9OLJ - chains A and F of the 7 polymer chains in the assembly; structure by electron microscopy, 3.52 A resolution.

Chain A (and F):
Molecule: Vesicle-fusing ATPase
Organism: Cricetulus griseus
Notes: EC 3.6.4.6; chain F of this document is another copy of the same molecule, construct and numbering; everything in this record applies to it too
UniProtKB: P18708 (NSF_CRIGR); residue numbers follow UniProt; this construct covers 1-744
Chain sequence (747 residues; row label = number of the first residue in the row; numbers below 1 keep their minus sign (Gly-2 is residue -2)):
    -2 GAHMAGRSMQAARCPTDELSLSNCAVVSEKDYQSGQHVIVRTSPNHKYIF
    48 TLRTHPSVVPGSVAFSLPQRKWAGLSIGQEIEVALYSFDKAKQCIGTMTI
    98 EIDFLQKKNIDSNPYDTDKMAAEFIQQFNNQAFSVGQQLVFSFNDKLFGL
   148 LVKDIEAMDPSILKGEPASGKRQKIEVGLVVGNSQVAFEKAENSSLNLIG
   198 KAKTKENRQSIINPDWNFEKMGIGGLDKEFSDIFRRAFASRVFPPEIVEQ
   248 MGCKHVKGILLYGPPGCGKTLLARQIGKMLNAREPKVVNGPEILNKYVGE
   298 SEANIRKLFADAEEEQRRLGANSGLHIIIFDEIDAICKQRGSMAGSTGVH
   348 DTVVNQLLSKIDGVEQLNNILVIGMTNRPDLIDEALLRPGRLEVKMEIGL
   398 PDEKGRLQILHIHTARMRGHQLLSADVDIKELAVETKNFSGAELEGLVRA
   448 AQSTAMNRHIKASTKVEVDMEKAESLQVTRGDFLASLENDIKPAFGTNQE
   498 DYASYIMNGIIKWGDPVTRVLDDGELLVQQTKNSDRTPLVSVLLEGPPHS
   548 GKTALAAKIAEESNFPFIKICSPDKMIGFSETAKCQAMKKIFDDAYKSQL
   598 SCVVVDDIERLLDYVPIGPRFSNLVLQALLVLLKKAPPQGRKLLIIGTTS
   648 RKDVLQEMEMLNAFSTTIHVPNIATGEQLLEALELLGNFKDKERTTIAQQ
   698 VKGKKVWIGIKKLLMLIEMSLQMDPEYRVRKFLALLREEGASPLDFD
Disordered / not traced: -2 to 210, 340-345, 741-744 (chain F: -2 to 208, 336-343, 741-744)
Construct notes: expression tag (-2 to 0)
Small-molecule neighbours:
  - ADP (adenosine-5'-diphosphate): Ile220, Gly221, Gly222, Leu223, Pro262, Gly263, Cys264, Gly265, Lys266, Thr267, Leu268, Ile406, His410, Gly438, Ala439, Glu442
  - ATP (adenosine-5'-triphosphate): Tyr502, Met504, Asn505, Gly506, Ile507, Ile508, Trp510, Val514, His546, Ser547, Gly548, Lys549, Thr550, Ala551, Leu552, Asp604, Ser647, Ile707, Lys708
UniProt features mapped onto this chain:
  - binding site (ATP): Asn505 to Trp510, Pro545 to Leu552
  - binding site (Mg(2+)): Thr550
  - modified residue: Lys105 (N6-acetyllysine), Ser207 (Phosphoserine), Tyr259 (Phosphotyrosine), Ser569 (Phosphoserine)
Reported in the primary citation:
  - post-translational modification sites: Ser207 (citing earlier work)

How chain A and chain F interact:
Residue-residue contacts (40):
  Asn292(A) with Thr344(F)
  Arg413(A) with Glu246(F), salt bridge; Gln247(F), hydrogen bond (side chain-backbone); Gly249(F)
  Met414(A) with Met248(F), hydrophobic
  His417(A) with Gln247(F)
  Leu419(A) with Met248(F), hydrophobic
  Gln449(A) with Met248(F)
  Ser450(A) with Arg233(F)
  Met453(A) with Phe240(F), hydrophobic
  Asn454(A) with Arg232(F)
  Ile457(A) with Val239(F), hydrophobic; Phe240(F), hydrophobic
  Leu473(A) with Phe240(F), hydrophobic; Ile244(F), hydrophobic
  His546(A) with Asn659(F), hydrogen bond
  Asp571(A) with Lys632(F)
  Ile574(A) with Lys586(F), hydrogen bond (backbone-side chain); Val628(F), hydrophobic; Leu629(F), hydrophobic
  Arg607(A) with Gln624(F), hydrogen bond; Leu627(F)
  Asp610(A) with Asn620(F); Gln624(F), hydrogen bond (backbone-side chain)
  Tyr611(A) with Gln624(F), hydrogen bond (backbone-side chain)
  Pro613(A) with Glu656(F)
  Arg617(A) with Pro616(F); Phe618(F)
  Arg648(A) with Glu656(F), salt bridge
  Leu683(A) with Arg533(F)
  Asn685(A) with Arg533(F)
  Met712(A) with Thr534(F)
  Glu715(A) with Gln527(F); Ser531(F), hydrogen bond; Asp532(F); Arg533(F); Thr534(F)
  Met716(A) with Gln527(F)
  Gln719(A) with Gln526(F), hydrogen bond; Gln527(F), hydrogen bond (side chain-backbone)
Interface residues without a listed pair, chain A (35 interface residues in all): Glu297, His456, Asn505, Pro570, Phe576, Val612, Ile614, Lys709, Met720
Interface residues without a listed pair, chain F (37 interface residues in all): Ala236, Ser237, Leu523, Asn530, Leu621, Leu623, Glu654, Met655, Ser662, Thr663

Summary:
35 residues of chain A and 37 residues of chain F are in contact; the contacts include 9 hydrogen bonds and 2
salt bridges. Polar pairs include Arg413(A)-Glu246(F), Arg648(A)-Glu656(F) and Arg413(A)-Gln247(F). Chain A
binds ADP and ATP. From UniProt: 14 ATP-binding residues and Mg2+-binding residue Thr550(A) on chain A. The
paper reports a modification site at Ser207(A).
Both chains are Vesicle-fusing ATPase (Cricetulus griseus). Entry 9OLJ (22bin20S complex (NSF-alphaSNAP-2:2
syntaxin-1a:SNAP-25), hydrolyzing, class 18) was determined by electron microscopy (same publication as 9OJR,
9OJU, 9OJZ, 9OK3, 9OK5, 9OKC and 17 further entries).
